PDB entry 3AZ6 | X-ray diffraction, 1.50 A resolution | chain A

== Chain A ==
Molecule: Lysozyme C
Source organism: Gallus gallus
Notes: EC 3.2.1.17
UniProt: P00698 (LYSC_CHICK); residues 1-129 here correspond to UniProt positions 19-147 (UniProt number = residue number + 18)
Amino-acid sequence (129 residues; numbered 1 to 129; the number before each row is that of its first residue):
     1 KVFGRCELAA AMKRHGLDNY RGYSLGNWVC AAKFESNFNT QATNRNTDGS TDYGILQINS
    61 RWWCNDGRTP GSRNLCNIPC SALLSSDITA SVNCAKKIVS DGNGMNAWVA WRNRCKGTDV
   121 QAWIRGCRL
Cystine bridges: Cys6-Cys127, Cys30-Cys115, Cys64-Cys80, Cys76-Cys94
Metal / ion sites: Co2+ near Asp52 (its only coordinating residue here); Na+: Ser60, Cys64, Ser72, Arg73
Curated features (UniProtKB/Swiss-Prot):
  - active site: Glu35, Asp52
  - binding site (substrate): Asp101

== Overview ==
Ser60, Cys64, Ser72 and Arg73 form the Na+ site. UniProt lists active-site residues Glu35 and Asp52 and
substrate-binding residue Asp101.
Chain A is Lysozyme C (Gallus gallus); the structure, Crystal structure of Co/T-HEWL, was determined by X-ray
diffraction, deposited together with 3AZ4, 3AZ5 and 3AZ7.
